Entry 5XRS (X-ray diffraction, 2.91 A resolution); this record covers chains C and E of the 6 polymer chains in the assembly.

[Chain C (and E)]
Protein: Hemagglutinin
From: Influenza A virus (A/swine/Minnesota/A01134337/2010(H3N2))
Notes: chain E of this document is another copy of the same molecule, construct and numbering; everything in this record applies to it too
Reference sequence: I0AXC3 (I0AXC3_9INFA); residues 1-329 here correspond to UniProt positions 17-345 (UniProt number = residue number + 16)
Amino-acid sequence (329 residues; each row starts with the number of its first residue):
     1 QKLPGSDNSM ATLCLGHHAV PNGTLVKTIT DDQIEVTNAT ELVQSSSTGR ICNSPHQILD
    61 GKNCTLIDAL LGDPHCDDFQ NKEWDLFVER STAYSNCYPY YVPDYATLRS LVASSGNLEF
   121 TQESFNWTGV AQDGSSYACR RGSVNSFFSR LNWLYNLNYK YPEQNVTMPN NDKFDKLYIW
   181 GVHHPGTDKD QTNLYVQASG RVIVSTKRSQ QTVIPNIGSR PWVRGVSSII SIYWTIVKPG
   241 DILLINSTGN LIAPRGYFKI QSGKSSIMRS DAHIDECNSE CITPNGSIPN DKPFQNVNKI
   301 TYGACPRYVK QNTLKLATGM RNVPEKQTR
Unresolved in the structure: 1-7, 327-329
Cystine bridges: Cys52-Cys277, Cys64-Cys76, Cys97-Cys139, Cys281-Cys305
Glycans and other covalent adducts: glycan linked to Asn22, Asn165; N-acetylglucosamine (NAG) linked to Asn38, Asn63, Asn126, Asn246, Asn285
What the authors report for this chain:
  - mutagenesis - K82E, K82E/S124G: unchanged binding to H3v-47 IgG
  - mutagenesis - Q122N, Q122N/D133N/V144N, D133N, V144N: unchanged binding to H3v-47

[Interface between chain C and chain E]
Contacting residue pairs (17; chain C residue first):
  Arg201(C) - Ile217(E)  hydrogen bond (side chain-backbone)
  Ile203(C) - Asn216(E)
  Ile203(C) - Ile217(E)
  Ile203(C) - Gly218(E)
  Ile203(C) - Arg220(E)
  Ser205(C) - Pro221(E)
  Thr206(C) - Pro221(E)
  Lys207(C) - Trp222(E)
  Arg208(C) - Tyr101(E)
  Gln210(C) - Tyr101(E)
  Gln210(C) - Arg220(E)  hydrogen bond
  Gln210(C) - Ile229(E)
  Thr212(C) - Asn216(E)  hydrogen bond
  Leu244(C) - Ser219(E)
  Leu244(C) - Arg220(E)
  Leu244(C) - Pro221(E)
  Asn246(C) - Ser219(E)
Interface residues without a listed pair, chain C (12 interface residues in all): Ser209, Ile214
Interface residues without a listed pair, chain E (10 interface residues in all): Val223

[Summary]
12 residues of chain C and 10 residues of chain E are in contact, with 3 hydrogen bonds. Among the polar pairs
are Arg201(C)-Ile217(E), Gln210(C)-Arg220(E) and Thr212(C)-Asn216(E). The paper reports that Q122N,
Q122N/D133N/V144N and D133N of chain C, among others, leave binding to H3v-47 unchanged; K82E and K82E/S124G
of chain C leave binding to H3v-47 IgG unchanged.
Both chains are Hemagglutinin (Influenza A virus (A/swine/Minnesota/A01134337/2010(H3N2))). Entry 5XRS
(Crystal structure of A/Minnesota/11/2010 (H3N2) influenza virus hemagglutinin in complex with LSTc) was
determined by X-ray diffraction, deposited together with 5XRT.
